5NAG - chain A; structure by X-ray diffraction, 1.68 A resolution.

== Chain A ==
Molecule: Kynurenine 3-monooxygenase
Source organism: Pseudomonas fluorescens
Notes: EC 1.14.13.9
Reference sequence: Q84HF5 (KMO_PSEFL); numbering as in UniProt (aligned over 1-461)
Sequence (461 residues; each row starts with the number of its first residue):
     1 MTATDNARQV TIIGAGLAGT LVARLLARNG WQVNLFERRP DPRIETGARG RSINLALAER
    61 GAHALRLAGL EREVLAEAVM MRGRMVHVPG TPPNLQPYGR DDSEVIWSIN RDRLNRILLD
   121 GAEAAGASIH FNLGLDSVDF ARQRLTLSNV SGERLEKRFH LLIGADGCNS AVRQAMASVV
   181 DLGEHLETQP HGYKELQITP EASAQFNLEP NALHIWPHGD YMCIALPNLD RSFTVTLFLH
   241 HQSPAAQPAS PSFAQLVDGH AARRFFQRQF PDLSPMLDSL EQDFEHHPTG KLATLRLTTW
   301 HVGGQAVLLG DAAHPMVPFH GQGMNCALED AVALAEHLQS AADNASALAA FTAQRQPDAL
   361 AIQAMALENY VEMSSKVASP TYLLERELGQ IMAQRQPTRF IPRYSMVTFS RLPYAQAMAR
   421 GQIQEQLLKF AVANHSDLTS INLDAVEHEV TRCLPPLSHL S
Unresolved in the structure: 1-6, 376-378, 458-461
Construct notes: engineered mutation Ser-252 (Cys in Q84HF5), Ser-461 (Cys in Q84HF5)
Residues lining bound ligands:
  - 8R5 (3-[5-chloranyl-6-[(1R)-1-pyridin-2-ylethoxy]-1,2-benzoxazol-3-yl]propanoic acid): Asn-54, Ala-56, Arg-84, Tyr-98, Ile-106, Tyr-193, Leu-213, Ile-215, Met-222, Ile-224, Leu-226, Thr-236, Phe-238, Pro-318, Phe-319, His-320, Gly-321, Asn-369, Met-373, Tyr-404
  - FAD (flavin-adenine dinucleotide): Ile-13, Gly-14, Ala-15, Gly-16, Leu-17, Ala-18, Gly-19, Phe-36, Glu-37, Arg-38, Arg-39, Ile-53, Asn-54, Leu-55, Ala-56, Arg-111, Leu-133, Gly-134, Leu-135, Ala-165, Asp-166, Gly-167, Ala-171, Tyr-193, Glu-195, Leu-226, Leu-309, Gly-310, Asp-311, Ala-312, Gly-321, Gln-322, Gly-323, Met-324, Asn-325, Ala-327
Curated features (UniProtKB/Swiss-Prot):
  - binding site (FAD): Leu-17, Ala-18, Glu-37 to Arg-39, Ala-56, Arg-111, Leu-135, Asp-311, Met-324, Asn-325
  - binding site (L-kynurenine): Arg-84, Tyr-98, Asn-369, Tyr-404
  - mutagenesis: Arg-84 (R84A: Abolishes kynurenine 3-monooxygenase activity), Tyr-98 (Y98A/F: Abolishes kynurenine 3-monooxygenase activity), Phe-319 to His-320 (Abolishes NADPH oxidase activity), His-320 (H320A: Slightly decreases NADPH oxidase activity), Asn-369 (N369A: Decreases kynurenine 3-monooxygenase activity; N369D: Abolishes kynurenine 3-monooxygenase activity), Glu-372 (E372A/Q: Strongly decreases kynurenine 3-monooxygenase activity), Met-373 (M373A: Abolishes kynurenine 3-monooxygenase activity; M373L: Decreases kynurenine 3-monooxygenase activity), Tyr-404 (Y404A: Abolishes kynurenine 3-monooxygenase activity; Y404F: Decreases kynurenine 3-monooxygenase activity)

== Summary ==
Bound to chain A: flavin-adenine dinucleotide and compound 8R5. UniProt lists 11 FAD-binding residues, 4
L-kynurenine-binding residues and 8 mutagenesis sites.
Chain A is Kynurenine 3-monooxygenase (Pseudomonas fluorescens); the structure, Pseudomonas fluorescens
kynurenine 3-monooxygenase (KMO) in complex with
3-{5-chloro-6-[(1R)-1-(pyridin-2-yl)ethoxy]-1,2-benzoxazol-3-yl}propanoic acid, was determined by X-ray
diffraction, deposited together with 5NA5, 5NAB, 5NAE, 5NAH and 5NAK.
